PDB entry 7V0C | X-ray diffraction, 2.57 A resolution | chains C and E of the 6 polymer chains in the assembly

# Chain C
Molecule: Cyclic GMP-AMP synthase
Source organism: Mus musculus
Notes: EC 2.7.7.86; fragment: catalytic domain
UniProt: Q8C6L5 (CGAS_MOUSE); numbering as in UniProt (aligned over 147-507)
Sequence (364 residues; row label = number of the first residue in the row):
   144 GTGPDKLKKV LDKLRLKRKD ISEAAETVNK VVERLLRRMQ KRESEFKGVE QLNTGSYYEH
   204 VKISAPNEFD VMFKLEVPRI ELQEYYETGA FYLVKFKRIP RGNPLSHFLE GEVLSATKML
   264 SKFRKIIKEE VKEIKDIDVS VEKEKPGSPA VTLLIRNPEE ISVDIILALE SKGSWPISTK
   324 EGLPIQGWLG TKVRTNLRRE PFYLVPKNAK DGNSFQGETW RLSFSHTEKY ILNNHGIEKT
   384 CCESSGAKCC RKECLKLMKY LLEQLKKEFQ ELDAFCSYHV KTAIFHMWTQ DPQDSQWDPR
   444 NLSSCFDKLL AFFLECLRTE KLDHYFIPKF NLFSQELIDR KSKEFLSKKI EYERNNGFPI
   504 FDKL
Not modelled in the structure: 144-148, 239-246, 253-255, 353-358, 507
Sequence notes: expression tag (144-146)
UniProt features mapped onto this chain:
  - region: Lys372 to Lys395 (DNA-binding)
  - motif: Leu154 to Leu159 (Nuclear export signal), Asp281 to Ser291 (Nuclear localization signal)
  - binding site (GTP): Thr197, Asp307, Arg364 to Glu371
  - binding site (ATP): Ser199, Glu371, Lys402, Ser420 to Lys424
  - binding site (Mg(2+)): Glu211, Asp213, Asp307
  - binding site (2',3'-cGAMP): Asp213, Gly290, Asp307, Lys350, Arg364 to Ser366
  - binding site (Zn(2+)): His378, Cys384, Cys385, Cys392
  - site: Arg241 (Arginine-anchor), Asp307, Ile308 (Cleavage)
  - modified residue: Lys156 (N6-lactoyllysine), Glu176 (PolyADP-ribosyl glutamic acid), Ser199 (Phosphoserine), Tyr201 (Phosphotyrosine), Glu272 (5-glutamyl polyglutamate), Ser291 (Phosphoserine), Glu302 (5-glutamyl glutamate), Lys372 (N6-acetyllysine), Lys382 (N6-acetyllysine), Lys402 (N6-acetyllysine), Ser420 (Phosphoserine), Lys491 (N6-methyllysine)
  - lipidation (S-palmitoyl cysteine): Cys392, Cys393, Cys459
  - cross-link (Glycyl lysine isopeptide (Lys-Gly)): Lys217 (interchain with G-Cter in SUMO), Lys271 (interchain with G-Cter in ubiquitin), Lys335 (interchain with G-Cter in SUMO), Lys372 (interchain with G-Cter in SUMO), Lys382 (interchain with G-Cter in SUMO), Lys399 (interchain with G-Cter in ubiquitin), Lys402 (interchain with G-Cter in ubiquitin), Lys409 (interchain with G-Cter in ubiquitin), Lys410 (interchain with G-Cter in ubiquitin), Lys464 (interchain with G-Cter in SUMO)
  - mutagenesis: Lys156 (K156Q: Mimics lactylation; knockin mice show higher mortality following HSV-1 infection), Asn172 (N172K: Induces alteration of the DNA-binding surface and leads to decreased synthesis of cyclic GMP-AMP (cGAMP); when associated with L-180), Glu176 (E176A: Abolished poly-ADP-ribosylation by PARP1, stimulating interferon production in knockin mice), Arg180 (R180L: Induces alteration of the DNA-binding surface and leads to decreased synthesis of cyclic GMP-AMP (cGAMP); when associated with K-182), Gly198 (G198A: Abolishes stimulation of interferon production; when associated with A-199), Ser199 (S199A: Abolishes stimulation of interferon production; when associated with A-199), Tyr201 (Y201E: Phosphomimetic mutant; reduced translocation to the nucleus following treatment with etoposide), Glu211 to Asp213 (Abolished nucleotidyltransferase activity. Does not affect nuclear localization and tethering to chromatin), Glu211 (E211A: Abolishes ability to promote type-I interferon production), Asp213 (D213A: Abolishes ability to promote type-I interferon production), Lys217 (K217R: Reduced sumoylation), Arg222 (R222E: Impaired tethering to chromatin, leading to constitutive activation in the absence of DNA), 31 further mutagenesis entries in UniProt
Ion coordination: Mn2+ site 1: Glu211, Asp213, Asp307 (together with OKR); Mn2+ site 2: Glu211, Asp213 (together with OKR); Zn2+: His378, Cys384, Cys385, Cys392
Small-molecule neighbours: OKR ([[(2R,3R,4R,5R)-5-(2-azanyl-6-oxidanylidene-1H-purin-9-yl)-4-[[(2R,3S,4R,5R)-5-(2-azanyl-6-oxidanylidene-1H-purin-9-yl)-3,4-bis(oxidanyl)oxolan-2-yl]methoxy-oxidanyl-phosphoryl]oxy-3-oxidanyl-oxolan-2-yl]methoxy-oxidanyl-phosphoryl] phosphono hydrogen phosphate): Gly198, Ser199, Glu202, Lys205, Glu211, Asp213, Lys288, Lys350, Arg364, Lys402, Lys409, Phe418, Cys419, Ser420, Tyr421, Lys424

# Chain E
Molecule: Palindromic DNA18
Sequence (18 nucleotides; row label = number of the first residue in the row):
     1 ATCTGTACAT GTACAGAT

# Chain C / chain E interface
Residue-residue contacts - 6 pairs, chain C then chain E:
  Thr334(C) - DA13(E)  phosphate contact
  Lys335(C) - DA13(E)  phosphate contact
  Lys335(C) - DC14(E)  salt bridge to the phosphate
  Thr338(C) - DT12(E)  hydrogen bond to the phosphate
  Thr338(C) - DA13(E)  hydrogen bond to the phosphate
  Arg342(C) - DG11(E)  base contact
Interface residues without a listed pair, chain C (5 interface residues in all): Ser317

# In short
The interface between chain C and chain E involves 5 residues on one side and 4 on the other; the contacts
include 2 hydrogen bonds and 1 salt bridge. Polar contacts include Thr338(C)-DT12(E), Thr338(C)-DA13(E) and
Lys335(C)-DC14(E). Chain C binds compound OKR.
Chain C is Cyclic GMP-AMP synthase (Mus musculus) and chain E is Palindromic DNA18; the structure, Structure
of Ternary Complex of cGAS with dsDNA and Bound 5 -pppG(2 ,5 )pG, was determined by X-ray diffraction.
